Entry 8U9Q (electron microscopy, 4.30 A resolution (low resolution: residue-level contacts below are approximate; hydrogen-bond / salt-bridge calls are withheld)); this record covers chains C and G of the 7 polymer chains in the assembly.

[Chain C]
Name: Cell division control protein 48
From: Saccharomyces cerevisiae
Notes: EC 3.6.4.6
UniProtKB: P25694 (CDC48_YEAST); numbering as in UniProt (aligned over 1-835)
Sequence (835 residues; row label = number of the first residue in the row):
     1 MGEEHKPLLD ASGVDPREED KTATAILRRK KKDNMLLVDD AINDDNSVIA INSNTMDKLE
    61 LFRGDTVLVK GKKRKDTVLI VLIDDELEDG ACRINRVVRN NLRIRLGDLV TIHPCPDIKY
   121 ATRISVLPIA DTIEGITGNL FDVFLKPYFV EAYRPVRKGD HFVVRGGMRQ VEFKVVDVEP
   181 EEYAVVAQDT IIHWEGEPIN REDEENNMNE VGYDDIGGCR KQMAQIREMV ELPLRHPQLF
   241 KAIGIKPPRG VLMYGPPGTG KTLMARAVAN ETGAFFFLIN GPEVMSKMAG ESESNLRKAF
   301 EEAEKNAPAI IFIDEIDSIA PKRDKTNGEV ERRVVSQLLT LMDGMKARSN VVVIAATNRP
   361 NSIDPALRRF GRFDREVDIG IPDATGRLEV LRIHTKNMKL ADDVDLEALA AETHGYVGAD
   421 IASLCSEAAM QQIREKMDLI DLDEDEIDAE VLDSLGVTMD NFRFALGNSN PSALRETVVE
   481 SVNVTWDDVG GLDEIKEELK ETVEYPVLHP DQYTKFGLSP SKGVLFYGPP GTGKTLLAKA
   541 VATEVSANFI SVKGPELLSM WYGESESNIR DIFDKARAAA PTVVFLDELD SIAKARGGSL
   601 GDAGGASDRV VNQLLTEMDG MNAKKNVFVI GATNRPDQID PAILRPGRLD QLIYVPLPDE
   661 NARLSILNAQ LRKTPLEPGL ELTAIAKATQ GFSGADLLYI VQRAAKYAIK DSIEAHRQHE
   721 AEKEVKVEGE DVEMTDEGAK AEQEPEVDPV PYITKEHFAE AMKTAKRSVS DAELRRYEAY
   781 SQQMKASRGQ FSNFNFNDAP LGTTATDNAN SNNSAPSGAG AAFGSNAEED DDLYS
Disordered / not traced: 1-199, 723-747, 797-835
Ion coordination: Mg2+ site 1: T262 (together with 08T) (shared with 1 residue of chain D); Mg2+ site 2: T535 (together with 08T)
Small-molecule neighbours:
  - 08T ([[[(2R,3S,4R,5R)-5-(6-aminopurin-9-yl)-3,4-bis(oxidanyl)oxolan-2-yl]methoxy-oxidanyl-phosphoryl]oxy-oxidanyl-phosphoryl]oxy-tris(fluoranyl)beryllium), molecule 1: D215, I216, G217, G218, P256, P257, G258, T259, G260, K261, T262, L263, N358, V390, I393, H394, V417, G418, A419, A422
  - 08T, molecule 2: D343, R369, R372
  - 08T, molecule 3: D488, V489, G490, P529, P530, G531, T532, G533, K534, T535, L536, N634, I666, Q670, G694, A695, L698
  - 08T, molecule 4: D619, R645, R648
Swiss-Prot annotation at these positions:
  - binding site (ATP): P257 to L263, N358, H394, G531 to L536
  - modified residue: S472 (Phosphoserine), S519 (Phosphoserine), T735 (Phosphothreonine), S770 (Phosphoserine)
  - cross-link (Glycyl lysine isopeptide (Lys-Gly)): K305 (interchain with G-Cter in ubiquitin), K322 (interchain with G-Cter in ubiquitin), K346 (interchain with G-Cter in ubiquitin), K522 (interchain with G-Cter in ubiquitin), K539 (interchain with G-Cter in ubiquitin), K594 (interchain with G-Cter in ubiquitin), K673 (interchain with G-Cter in ubiquitin)
From the paper describing this entry:
  - catalytic residues: E315, R369, R372, E588, R645, R648 (citing earlier work)

[Chain G]
Name: Substrate
From: Saccharomyces cerevisiae
Sequence (22 residues; row label = number of the first residue in the row):
     1 AAAAAAAAAA AAAVAVAVAV AA

[How chain C and chain G interact]
Residue-residue contacts (13; chain C residue first):
  K287(C) with A6(G)
  M288(C) with A4(G)
  A289(C) with A5(G); A6(G)
  V330(C) with A6(G)
  M560(C) with A17(G); V18(G)
  W561(C) with A15(G); V16(G)
  Y562(C) with V16(G); V18(G)
  A603(C) with A19(G); V20(G)
Other interface residues (no listed pair), chain G (10 interface residues in all): A21

[Summary]
8 residues of chain C face 10 of chain G across their interface. Bound to chain C: 4 copies of compound 08T.
UniProt lists 15 ATP-binding residues on chain C. From the paper: catalytic residues E315(C), R369(C) and
R372(C) among others.
Chain C is Cell division control protein 48 and chain G is Substrate, both from Saccharomyces cerevisiae; the
structure, Cdc48-Shp1 unfolding native substrate, Class 6, was determined by electron microscopy together with
8U7T, 8U8I, 8U9C, 8U9P, 8U9Z, 8UA0 and 3 further entries from the same study.
